PDB entry 8BG9 | electron microscopy, 3.50 A resolution | chains A and B

[Chain A (and B)]
Molecule: Amyloid-beta protein 40
Organism: Mus musculus
Notes: chain B of this document is another copy of the same molecule, construct and numbering; everything in this record applies to it too
UniProt: P12023 (A4_MOUSE); residues 1-37 here correspond to UniProt positions 672-708 (UniProt number = residue number + 671)
Sequence (37 residues; numbered 1 to 37; the number before each row is that of its first residue):
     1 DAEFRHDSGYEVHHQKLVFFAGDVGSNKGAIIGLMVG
Construct notes: conflict Arg5 (Gly676 in P12023), Tyr10 (Phe681 in P12023), His13 (Arg684 in P12023); engineered mutation Gly22 (Glu693 in P12023)
From the paper describing this entry:
  - conformationally variable residues: Gly22

[Chain A / chain B interface]
Residue-residue contacts (13):
  Ser8(A) - Lys28(B)  hydrogen bond (side chain-backbone)
  Asp23(A) - Gly25(B)
  Asp23(A) - Ser26(B)
  Gly25(A) - Gly25(B)
  Ser26(A) - Asp23(B)  hydrogen bond
  Lys28(A) - His6(B)  hydrogen bond (backbone-side chain)
  Lys28(A) - Ser8(B)  hydrogen bond (backbone-side chain)
  Lys28(A) - Glu11(B)  salt bridge
  Gly29(A) - His6(B)  hydrogen bond (backbone-side chain)
  Ala30(A) - His6(B)
  Met35(A) - Phe4(B)  hydrophobic
  Val36(A) - Phe4(B)
  Gly37(A) - Ala2(B)
Other interface residues (no listed pair), chain A (11 interface residues in all): Val24
From the paper, about this interface:
  - interface residues, chain A: Ser26(A), Ala30(A), Met35(A)

[Overview]
11 residues of chain A and 9 residues of chain B are in contact; the contacts include 5 hydrogen bonds and 1
salt bridge. Polar pairs include Lys28(A)-Glu11(B), Ser8(A)-Lys28(B) and Ser26(A)-Asp23(B). The paper reports
interface residues Ser26(A), Ala30(A) and Met35(A); conformational variability at Gly22(A).
Both chains are Amyloid-beta protein 40 (Mus musculus). Entry 8BG9 (Murine amyloid-beta filaments with the
Arctic mutation (E22G) from APP(NL-G-F) mouse brains | ABeta) was determined by electron microscopy (same
publication as 8BFZ and 8BG0).
